9OA1 - chains V and Z of the 11 polymer chains in the assembly; structure by electron microscopy, 2.66 A resolution.

== Chain V (and Z) ==
Name: Helicase loader
From: Escherichia phage Lambda
Notes: chain Z of this document is another copy of the same molecule, construct and numbering; everything in this record applies to it too
UniProt: P03689 (VRPP_LAMBD); residues 1-233 here = UniProt positions 1-233
Chain sequence (233 residues; row label = number of the first residue in the row):
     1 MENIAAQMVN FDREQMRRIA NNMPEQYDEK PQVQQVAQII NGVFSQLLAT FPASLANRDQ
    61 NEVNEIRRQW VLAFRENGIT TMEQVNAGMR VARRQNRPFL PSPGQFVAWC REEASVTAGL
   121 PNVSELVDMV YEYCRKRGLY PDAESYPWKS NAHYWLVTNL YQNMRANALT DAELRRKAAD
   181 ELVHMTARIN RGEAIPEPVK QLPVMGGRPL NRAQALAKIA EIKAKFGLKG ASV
Not modelled in the structure: 1-39, 233 (chain Z: 1, 232-233)
Sequence notes: engineered mutation Glu2 (Lys in P03689)
Reported in the primary citation:
  - binding site for the ligand ADP: Tyr27

== Chain V / chain Z interface ==
Pairs across the interface - 4 pairs, chain V then chain Z:
  Glu173(V) - Asn64(Z)
  Arg176(V) - Gln60(Z)
  Arg176(V) - Asn61(Z)  hydrogen bond
  Arg176(V) - Asn64(Z)
Other interface residues (no listed pair), chain V (4 interface residues in all): Asn167, Ala168
Other interface residues (no listed pair), chain Z (4 interface residues in all): Arg68

== In short ==
The chain V/chain Z interface involves 4 residues from each chain; the contacts include 1 hydrogen bond. The
hydrogen-bonded pair is Arg176(V)-Asn61(Z). The paper reports a binding site for the ligand ADP at Tyr27(V).
Chain V and chain Z are both Helicase loader (Escherichia phage Lambda); the structure, Ecoli DnaB helicase
and Phage Lambda loader P with ADP-Mg in a 6:5 stoichiometry ratio, was determined by electron microscopy
together with 8V9S and 9OA2 from the same study.
